PDB entry 8BKY | electron microscopy, 3.60 A resolution | chains N and T of the 24 polymer chains in the assembly

== Chain N (and T) ==
Name: Phage tail sheath protein
Source organism: Streptomyces coelicolor A3(2)
Notes: chain T of this document is another copy of the same molecule, construct and numbering; everything in this record applies to it too
UniProtKB: D6EJW1 (D6EJW1_STRLI); residues 1-534 here = UniProt positions 1-534
Amino-acid sequence (534 residues; each row starts with the number of its first residue):
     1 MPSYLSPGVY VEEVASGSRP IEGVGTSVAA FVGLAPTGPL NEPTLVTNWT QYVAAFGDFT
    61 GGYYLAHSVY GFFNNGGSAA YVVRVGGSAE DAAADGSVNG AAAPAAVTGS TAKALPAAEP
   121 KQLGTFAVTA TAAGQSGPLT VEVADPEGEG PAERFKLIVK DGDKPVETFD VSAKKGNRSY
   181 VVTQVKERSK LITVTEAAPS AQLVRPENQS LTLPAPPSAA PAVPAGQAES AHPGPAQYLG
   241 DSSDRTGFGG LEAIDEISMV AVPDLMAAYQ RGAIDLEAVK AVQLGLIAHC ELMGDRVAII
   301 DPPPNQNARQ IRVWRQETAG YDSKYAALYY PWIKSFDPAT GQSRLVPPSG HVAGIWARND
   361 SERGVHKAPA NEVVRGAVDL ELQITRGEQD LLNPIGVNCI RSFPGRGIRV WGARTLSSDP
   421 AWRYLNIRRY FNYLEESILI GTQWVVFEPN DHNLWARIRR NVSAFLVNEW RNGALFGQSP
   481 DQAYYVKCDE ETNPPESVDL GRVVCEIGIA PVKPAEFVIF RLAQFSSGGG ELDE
Not modelled in the structure: 1, 91-248, 527-534

== Interface between chain N and chain T ==
Pairs across the interface (18):
  Ala308(N) with Leu45(T), hydrophobic
  Arg309(N) with Tyr81(T); Ile254(T)
  Arg312(N) with Glu256(T), salt bridge
  Thr385(N) with Thr47(T)
  Arg386(N) with Ser78(T)
  Glu388(N) with Leu45(T); Thr47(T), hydrogen bond
  Asp419(N) with Arg19(T), salt bridge
  Pro420(N) with Pro20(T)
  Ala421(N) with Arg19(T)
  Arg423(N) with Pro20(T), hydrogen bond (side chain-backbone); Glu22(T)
  Glu435(N) with Glu13(T)
  Leu439(N) with Val9(T); Val11(T), hydrophobic
  Gln443(N) with Val9(T)
  Arg502(N) with Tyr4(T)
Interface residues without a listed pair, chain N (21 interface residues in all): Leu391, Pro394, Arg414, Arg428, Ile438, Val446, Phe447
Interface residues without a listed pair, chain T (18 interface residues in all): Pro7, Gly8, Ile21, Asp255, Trp444

== Overview ==
21 residues of chain N face 18 of chain T across their interface, with 2 hydrogen bonds and 2 salt bridges.
Polar pairs include Arg312(N)-Glu256(T), Asp419(N)-Arg19(T) and Glu388(N)-Thr47(T).
Both chains are Phage tail sheath protein (Streptomyces coelicolor A3(2)). Entry 8BKY (Cryo-EM structure of a
contractile injection system in Streptomyces coelicolor, the contracted sheath shell) was determined by
electron microscopy together with 8BL4 from the same study.
